Entry 5WSG (electron microscopy, 4.00 A resolution); this record covers chains L and I of the 45 polymer chains in the assembly.

# Chain L
Molecule: 1175-nt RNA strand
From: Saccharomyces cerevisiae S288c
Sequence (1175 nucleotides; row label = number of the first residue in the row):
     1 ACGAAUCUCUUUGCCUUUUGGCUUAGAUCAAGUGUAGUAUCUGUUCUUUU
    51 CAGUGUAACAACUGAAAUGACCUCAAUGAGGCUCAUUACCUUUUAAUUUG
   101 UUACAAUACACAUUUUUUGGCACCCAAAAUAAUAAAAUGGACGGGAAGAG
   151 ACUUUUUAAGCAAGUUGUUUUCCGCUAAUGUCAGGUCUCACUACUUUUUG
   201 CUGCUAUUUUUCUUCGCUCAUGGUUUCUUCAUAAGGCGUUUUUAUGAUGG
   251 UUUUUCGAAAUUGGUUUUUGAGACGACGGUUGCUCAAGGUUAUUGUUUUU
   301 GUUUUCUUCUGGUUGUUUUCUAUUUUCUUUUUUUUAGCUUUCUGUUUCUC
   351 CCUUAGUUUGGCUUUUUGCUUCAUACUCUUCCCUGUCUUUCCGAGCCGUU
   401 UAUGUCCAACGCGGGAUUUGGUUUUUCUUUAUCGAUGGGAAGAAAUGGUG
   451 CUAUAGUAGGUUGGGAGAUAAUAUUUAUGGUAUGGGGUGCUAGUGCGGAU
   501 GGGGCGCUCUUAUUGUUGAUUUCUUCGCUCGUCUUCUUUUUCUGGUGGCG
   551 CUGCAAGAGGAAGUUUUUCGACUUUGUUAUGAUUUUUGGUUUGCAAGGAA
   601 AGGUGUCUUACGAUUCUUUUUUUGAUGUAAUAGGAUAAGCUUGCUUAUCC
   651 CCCAAGUAUCGGCCAAAGUUGUUGAUUUUCCUUUUGAAGUGUCCUCGGUU
   701 UGAGGGGGUGUAGGGUGGGGUUGGUCUACAAUAAGAGUGUUCCAUUGUUA
   751 ACGUGCUGGCGUCUUUUACUAUAUUUUUUUUCCCAGUUUAUUUUGUGCUU
   801 AUUUUCUCAUUGAGGAGAAGGAGCUCUUCUCGCAGGAUAUAAAUGGAGGU
   851 UUGCUAAAGGGGAGGAGAUGUGUUUGUGAGAAUACUGCUGAGAGAGUUCU
   901 GGAAGAGAAAAAAAGGAGGCAAUGGAAGGCGUUUGCUGGGAAAAGAGAAG
   951 AGCCAUGACUGCAUCUGUUGUUUCAAGGCCAGUUUUAUUAACCGCCUAUG
  1001 UCAUAGAGGCGUUUUUUUUGGAGGGAUUUGAAGAAUGCCGGCGGCAUCAA
  1051 GAAACGGACUUGAUGGUUGACGCCUGUUUUUAAAGUUAGAGACGUCGCGA
  1101 CCCUCGCACUUGUGGAGUCGUUCUUGACUUUUACUUUGGUCGCUUGAUGU
  1151 UUCUCUCGUCUUCCCGUUCGCUCUU
Disordered / not traced: 53-109, 124-1095, 1121-1175

# Chain I
Molecule: Pre-mRNA-splicing factor SYF2
From: Saccharomyces cerevisiae (strain ATCC 204508 / S288c)
Reference sequence: P53277 (SYF2_YEAST); residue numbers follow UniProt; this construct covers 1-215
Amino-acid sequence (215 residues; row label = number of the first residue in the row):
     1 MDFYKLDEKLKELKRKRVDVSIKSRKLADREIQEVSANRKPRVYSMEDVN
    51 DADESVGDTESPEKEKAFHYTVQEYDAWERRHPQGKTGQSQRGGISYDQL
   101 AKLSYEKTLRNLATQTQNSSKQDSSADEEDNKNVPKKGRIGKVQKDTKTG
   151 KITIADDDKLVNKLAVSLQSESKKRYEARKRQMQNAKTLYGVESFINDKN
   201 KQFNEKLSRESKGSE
Disordered / not traced: 1-91, 124-141, 212-215

# Interface between chain L and chain I
Residue-residue contacts (21):
  A4(L) - Thr114(I)  phosphate contact
  A4(L) - Lys121(I)  sugar contact
  A5(L) - Arg110(I)  phosphate contact
  A5(L) - Thr114(I)  sugar contact
  C7(L) - Lys174(I)  salt bridge to the phosphate
  C9(L) - Arg181(I)  salt bridge to the phosphate
  U12(L) - Arg92(I)  hydrogen bond to the sugar
  G13(L) - Arg92(I)  sugar contact
  G13(L) - Gly93(I)  hydrogen bond to the sugar
  G13(L) - Gly94(I)  sugar contact
  C14(L) - Arg209(I)  salt bridge to the phosphate
  C15(L) - Arg209(I)  base contact
  U16(L) - Arg179(I)  hydrogen bond to the sugar
  U17(L) - Asp198(I)  base contact
  U17(L) - Gln202(I)  sugar contact
  U18(L) - Lys199(I)  phosphate contact
  U18(L) - Gln202(I)  hydrogen bond to the base
  U18(L) - Phe203(I)  hydrogen bond to the sugar
  U18(L) - Lys206(I)  hydrogen bond to the sugar
  U19(L) - Phe203(I)  phosphate contact
  U19(L) - Lys206(I)  salt bridge to the phosphate
Other interface residues (no listed pair), chain L (13 interface residues in all): U6
Other interface residues (no listed pair), chain I (20 interface residues in all): Ile95, Asn111, Gln182, Met183, Glu205

# In short
13 residues of chain L and 20 residues of chain I are in contact, with 6 hydrogen bonds and 4 salt bridges.
Polar pairs include U18(L)-Gln202(I), U12(L)-Arg92(I) and G13(L)-Gly93(I).
Chain L is a 1175-nt RNA strand (Saccharomyces cerevisiae S288c) and chain I is Pre-mRNA-splicing factor SYF2
(Saccharomyces cerevisiae (strain ATCC 204508 / S288c)); the structure, Cryo-EM structure of the Catalytic
Step II spliceosome (C* complex) at 4.0 angstrom resolution, was determined by electron microscopy.
